Entry 8A93 (electron microscopy, 3.05 A resolution); this record covers chains A and D of the 7 polymer chains in the assembly.

== Chain A ==
Molecule: DNA replication and repair protein RecF
From: Thermus thermophilus HB8
UniProtKB: Q5SLM9 (Q5SLM9_THET8); residues 1-343 here = UniProt positions 1-343
Sequence (344 residues; numbered 0 to 343; the number before each row is that of its first residue; numbering starts at 0):
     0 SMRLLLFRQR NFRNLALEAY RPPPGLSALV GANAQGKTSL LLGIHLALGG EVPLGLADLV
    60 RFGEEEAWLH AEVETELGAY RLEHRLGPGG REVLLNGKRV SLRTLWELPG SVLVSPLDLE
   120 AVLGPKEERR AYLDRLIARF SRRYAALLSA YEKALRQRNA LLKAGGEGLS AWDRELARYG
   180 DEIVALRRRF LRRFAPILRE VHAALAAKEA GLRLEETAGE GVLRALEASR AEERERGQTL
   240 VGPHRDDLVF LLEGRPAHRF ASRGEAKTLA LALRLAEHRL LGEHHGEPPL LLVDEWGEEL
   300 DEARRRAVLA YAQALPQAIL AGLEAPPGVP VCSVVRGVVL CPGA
Not modelled in the structure: 0, 342-343
Sequence notes: expression tag (0)
Bound ions: Mg2+: Thr-37 (together with AMP-PNP)
Residues lining bound ligands:
  - AMP-PNP (ANP; phosphoaminophosphonic acid-adenylate ester), molecule 1: Arg-12, Asn-13, Ala-31, Asn-32, Ala-33, Gln-34, Gly-35, Lys-36, Thr-37, Ser-38, Asp-57, Val-59, Arg-60, Phe-61, Glu-294, Leu-322
  - AMP-PNP (ANP), molecule 2: Lys-207, Phe-259, Ser-261, Arg-262, Gly-263, Glu-264

== Chain D ==
Molecule: Recombination protein RecR
From: Thermus thermophilus HB8
UniProtKB: Q5SHY0 (RECR_THET8); residue numbers follow UniProt; this construct covers 1-194
Sequence (195 residues; numbered 0 to 194; the number before each row is that of its first residue; numbering starts at 0):
     0 SMRYPESLLK LTRALSRLPG IGPKTAQRLA LHLAFHKEEA EALAEALEGI KRVRACRECG
    60 NLAEGELCPI CQDEDRDRSL LAVVESVADL YALERSGEFR GLYHVLGGAL NPLEGIGPKE
   120 LNLEGLFRRL EGVEEVVLAT SMTVEGEATA LYLAEELKKR GVRVTRPAYG LPVGGSLEYA
   180 DEVTLGRALE GRRPV
Not modelled in the structure: 0-3, 48-194
Sequence notes: expression tag (0)
Swiss-Prot annotation at these positions:
  - zinc finger: Cys-55 to Cys-70 (C4-type)

== How chain A and chain D interact ==
Contacting residue pairs (8):
  Glu-75(A) with Arg-12(D), salt bridge
  Leu-76(A) with Arg-12(D), hydrogen bond (backbone-side chain); Pro-22(D)
  Gly-77(A) with Ser-15(D)
  Tyr-79(A) with Pro-22(D), hydrophobic
  Asn-95(A) with Pro-18(D); Ile-20(D)
  Lys-97(A) with Gly-19(D)
Also at the interface, not in a pair above, chain A (10 interface residues in all): Thr-74, Ala-78, Leu-94, Leu-107
Also at the interface, not in a pair above, chain D (8 interface residues in all): Leu-17, Gly-21

== In short ==
10 residues of chain A face 8 of chain D across their interface, with 1 hydrogen bond and 1 salt bridge. Among
the polar pairs are Glu-75(A)/Arg-12(D) and Leu-76(A)/Arg-12(D). Chain A binds AMP-PNP.
Here chain A is DNA replication and repair protein RecF and chain D is Recombination protein RecR, both from
Thermus thermophilus HB8. Entry 8A93 (Complex of RecF-RecR-DNA from Thermus thermophilus) was determined by
electron microscopy (same publication as 8A8J, 8AB0 and 8BPR).
